Entry 8USX (electron microscopy, 4.10 A resolution (low resolution: residue-level contacts below are approximate; hydrogen-bond / salt-bridge calls are withheld)); this record covers chains B and C of the 4 polymer chains in the assembly.

# Chain B
Molecule: Glutamate receptor ionotropic, NMDA 3A
Organism: Homo sapiens
Reference sequence: Q8TCU5 (NMD3A_HUMAN); residues 38-967 here = UniProt positions 38-967
Sequence (939 residues; numbered 38 to 976; the number before each row is that of its first residue):
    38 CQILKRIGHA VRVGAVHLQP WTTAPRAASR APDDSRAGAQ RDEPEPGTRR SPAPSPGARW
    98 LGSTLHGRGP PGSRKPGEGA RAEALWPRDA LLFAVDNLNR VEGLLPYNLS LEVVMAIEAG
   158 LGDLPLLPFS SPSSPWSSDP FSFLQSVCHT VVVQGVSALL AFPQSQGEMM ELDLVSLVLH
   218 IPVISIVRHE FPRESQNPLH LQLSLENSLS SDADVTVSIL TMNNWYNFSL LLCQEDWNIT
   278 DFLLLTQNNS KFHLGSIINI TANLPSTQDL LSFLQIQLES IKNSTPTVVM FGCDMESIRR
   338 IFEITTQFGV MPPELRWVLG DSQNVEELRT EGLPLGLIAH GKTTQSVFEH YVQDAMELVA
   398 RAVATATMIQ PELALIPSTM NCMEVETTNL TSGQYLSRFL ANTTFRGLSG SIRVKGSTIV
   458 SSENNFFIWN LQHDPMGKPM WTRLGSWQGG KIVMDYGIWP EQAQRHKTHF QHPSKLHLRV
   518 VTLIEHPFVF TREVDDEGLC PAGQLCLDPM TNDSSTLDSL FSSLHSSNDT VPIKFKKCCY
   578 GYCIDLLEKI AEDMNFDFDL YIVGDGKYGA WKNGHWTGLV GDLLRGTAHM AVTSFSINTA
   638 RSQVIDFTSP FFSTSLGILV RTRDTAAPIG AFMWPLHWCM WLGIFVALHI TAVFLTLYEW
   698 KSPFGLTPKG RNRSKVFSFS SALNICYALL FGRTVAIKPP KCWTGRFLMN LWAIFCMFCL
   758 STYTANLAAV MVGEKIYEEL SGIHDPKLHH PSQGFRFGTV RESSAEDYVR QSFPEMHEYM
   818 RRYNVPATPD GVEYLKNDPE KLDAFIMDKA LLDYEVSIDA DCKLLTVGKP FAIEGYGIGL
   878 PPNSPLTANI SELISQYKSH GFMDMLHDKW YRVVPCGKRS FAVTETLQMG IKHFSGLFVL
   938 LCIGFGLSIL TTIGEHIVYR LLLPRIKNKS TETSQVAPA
Unresolved in the structure: 57-123, 494-510, 663-739, 914-925, 956-976
Differences from the reference sequence: conflict Cys676 (Thr in Q8TCU5); expression tag (968-976)
Disulfide bonds: Cys537-Cys575, Cys543-Cys576, Cys859-Cys913
What the authors report for this chain:
  - conformationally variable residues (domain motion): Glu776, His787, Glu812

# Chain C
Molecule: Glutamate receptor ionotropic, NMDA 1
Organism: Homo sapiens
Reference sequence: Q05586 (NMDZ1_HUMAN); residues 23-843 here = UniProt positions 23-843
Sequence (847 residues; numbered 1 to 847; the number before each row is that of its first residue):
     1 MSTMHLLTFA LLFSCSFARA ASDPKIVNIG AVLSTRKHEQ MFREAVNQAN KRHGSWKIQL
    61 NATSVTHKPN AIQMALSVCE DLISSQVYAI LVSHPPTPND HFTPTPVSYT AGFYRIPVLG
   121 LTTRMSIYSD KSIHLSFLRT VPPYSHQSSV WFEMMRVYSW NHIILLVSDD HEGRAAQKRL
   181 ETLLEERESK AEKVLQFDPG TKNVTALLME AKELEARVII LSASEDDAAT VYRAAAMLNM
   241 TGSGYVWLVG EREISGNALR YAPDGILGLQ LINGKNESAH ISDAVGVVAQ AVHELLEKEN
   301 ITDPPRGCVG NTNIWKTGPL FKRVLMSSKY ADGVTGRVEF NEDGDRKFAN YSIMNLQNRK
   361 LVQVGIYNGT HVIPNDRKII WPGGETEKPR GYQMSTRLKI VTIHQEPFVY VKPTMSDGTC
   421 KEEFTVNGDP VKKVICTGPN DTSPGSPRHT VPQCCYGFCI DLLIKLARTM NFTYEVHLVA
   481 DGKFGTQERV NNSNKKEWNG MMGELLSGQA DMIVAPLTIN NERAQYIEFS KPFKYQGLTI
   541 LVKKEIPRST LDSFMQPFQS TLWLLVGLSV HVVAVMLYLL DRFSPFGRFK VNSEEEEEDA
   601 LTLSSAMWFS WGVLLNSGIG EGAPRSFSAR ILGMVWAGFA MIIVASYTAN LAAFLVLDRP
   661 EERITGINDP RLRNPSDKFI YATVKQSSVD IYFRRQVELS TMYRHMEKHN YESAAEAIQA
   721 VRDNKLHAFI WDSAVLEFEA SQKCDLVTTG ELFFRSGFGI GMRKDSPWKQ NVSLSILKSH
   781 ENGFMEDLDK TWVRYQECDS RSNAPATLTC ENMAGVFMLV AGGIVAGIFL IFIEIAYKRH
   841 KDANGAQ
Unresolved in the structure: 1-24, 580-602, 615-627, 799-847
Differences from the reference sequence: initiating methionine (1); expression tag (2-22, 844-847); conflict Met415 (Leu in Q05586), Cys810 (Phe in Q05586)
Disulfide bonds: Cys420-Cys454, Cys436-Cys455

# Chain B / chain C interface
Pairs across the interface (18; chain B residue first):
  His787(B) - Thr539(C)
  His787(B) - Glu737(C)
  His787(B) - Thr748(C)
  His787(B) - Thr749(C)
  His787(B) - Gly750(C)
  His787(B) - Glu751(C)
  His787(B) - Leu752(C)
  Pro788(B) - Glu737(C)
  Pro788(B) - Arg794(C)
  Ser789(B) - Glu737(C)
  Ser789(B) - Cys798(C)
  Phe810(B) - Arg755(C)
  Glu812(B) - Leu752(C)
  Glu812(B) - Arg755(C)
  Arg818(B) - His780(C)
  Arg818(B) - Glu786(C)
  Arg819(B) - Asp789(C)
  Arg819(B) - Lys790(C)
Interface residues without a listed pair, chain B (13 interface residues in all): Lys609, Ala762, His786, Gly791, Pro811, Glu815
Interface residues without a listed pair, chain C (17 interface residues in all): Tyr535, Leu655, Glu781
From the paper, about this interface:
  - specific contacts: His787(B)-Gly750(C) (hydrogen bond), Glu812(B)-Arg755(C) (salt bridge)

# Overview
The interface between chain B and chain C involves 13 residues on one side and 17 on the other. The authors
report a hydrogen bond between His787(B) and Gly750(C); a salt bridge between Glu812(B) and Arg755(C). The
paper reports conformational variability at Glu776(B), His787(B) and Glu812(B).
Chain B is Glutamate receptor ionotropic, NMDA 3A and chain C is Glutamate receptor ionotropic, NMDA 1, both
from Homo sapiens; the structure, Glycine-bound GluN1a-3A NMDA receptor, was determined by electron
microscopy, deposited together with 8USW and 8UUE.
